PDB entry 8XNK | electron microscopy, 2.78 A resolution | chains A and B of the 4 polymer chains in the assembly

== Chain A ==
Name: Angiotensin-converting enzyme 2
Organism: Homo sapiens
Notes: EC 3.4.17.23, 3.4.17.-
UniProt: Q9BYF1 (ACE2_HUMAN); residue numbers follow UniProt; this construct covers 19-615
Chain sequence (603 residues; numbered 19 to 621; the number before each row is that of its first residue):
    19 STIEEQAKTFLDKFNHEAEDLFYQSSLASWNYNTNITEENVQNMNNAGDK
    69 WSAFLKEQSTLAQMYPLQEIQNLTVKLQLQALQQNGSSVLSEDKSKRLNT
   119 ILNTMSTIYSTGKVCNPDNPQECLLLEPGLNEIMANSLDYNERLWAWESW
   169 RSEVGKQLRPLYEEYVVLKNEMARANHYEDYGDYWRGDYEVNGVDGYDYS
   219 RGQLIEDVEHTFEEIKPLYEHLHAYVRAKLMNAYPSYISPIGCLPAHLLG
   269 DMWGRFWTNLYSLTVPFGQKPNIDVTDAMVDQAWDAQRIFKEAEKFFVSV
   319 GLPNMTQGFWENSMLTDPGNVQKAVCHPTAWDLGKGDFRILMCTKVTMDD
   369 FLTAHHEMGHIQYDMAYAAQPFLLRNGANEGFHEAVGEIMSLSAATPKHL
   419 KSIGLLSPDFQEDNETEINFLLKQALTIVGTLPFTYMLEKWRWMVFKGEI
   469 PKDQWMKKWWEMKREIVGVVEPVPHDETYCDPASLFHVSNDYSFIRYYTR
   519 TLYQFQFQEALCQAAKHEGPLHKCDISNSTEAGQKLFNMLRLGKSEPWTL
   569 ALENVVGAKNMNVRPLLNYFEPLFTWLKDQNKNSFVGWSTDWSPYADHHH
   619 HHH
Disordered / not traced: 615-621
Disulfides: C133-C141, C344-C361, C530-C542
Covalently attached groups: N-acetylglucosamine (NAG) linked to N53, N90, N103, N322, N432, N546
Construct notes: expression tag (616-621)
Bound ions: Zn2+: H374, H378, E402
Swiss-Prot annotation at these positions:
  - region (Interaction with SARS-CoV spike glycoprotein): D30 to Y41, M82 to P84, K353 to R357
  - active site: E375 (Proton acceptor), H505 (Proton donor)
  - binding site (chloride): R169, W477, K481
  - binding site (substrate): R273, H345, P346, Y515
  - binding site (Zn(2+)): H374, H378, E402
  - glycosylation (N-linked (GlcNAc...) asparagine): N53, N90, N103, N322, N432, N546
  - mutagenesis: S19 (S19P: Increases slightly the interaction with RBD domain of SARS-CoV-2 spike protein), Q24 to K26 (Slightly inhibits interaction with SARS-CoV spike glycoprotein), Q24 (Q24T: Increases slightly the interaction with RBD domain of SARS-CoV-2 spike protein), A25 (A25V: Increases slightly the interaction with RBD domain of SARS-CoV-2 spike protein), T27 (T27Y: Increases slightly the interaction with RBD domain of SARS-CoV-2 spike protein. In sACE2.v2.2; increases interaction with RBD domain of SARS-CoV-2 spike protein ...), L29 (L29F: Increases slightly the interaction with RBD domain of SARS-CoV-2 spike protein), K31 (K31D: Abolishes interaction with SARS-CoV spike glycoprotein; K31Y: Increases slightly the interaction with RBD domain of SARS-CoV-2 spike protein), N33 (N33D: Increases slightly the interaction with RBD domain of SARS-CoV-2 spike protein), H34 (H34A: Increases slightly the interaction with RBD domain of SARS-CoV-2 spike protein), E37 (E37A: No effect on interaction with SARS-CoV spike glycoprotein), D38 (D38A: No effect on interaction with SARS-CoV spike glycoprotein), L39 (L39R: Increases slightly the interaction with RBD domain of SARS-CoV-2 spike protein), 48 further mutagenesis entries in UniProt

== Chain B ==
Name: Spike glycoprotein
Organism: Severe acute respiratory syndrome coronavirus 2
UniProt: P0DTC2 (SPIKE_SARS2); numbering as in UniProt; present here: 28-143, 145-1208
Chain sequence (1227 residues; each row starts with the number of its first residue; note: 1 number in that range is skipped by the numbering (no residue carries it; nothing is unmodelled there)):
    19 VNLITRTQSYTNSFTRGVYYPDKVFRSSVLHSTHDLFLPFFSNVTWFHAI
    69 HVSGTNGTKRFDNPALPFNDGVYFASTEKSNIIRGWIFGTTLDSKTQSLL
   119 IVNNATNVVIKVCEFQFCNDPFLDV
   145 YQKNNKSWMESELRVYSSANNCTFEYVSQPFLMDLEGKEGNFKNLREFVF
   195 KNIDGYFKIYSKHTPINLERDLPQGFSALEPLVDLPIGINITRFQTLLAL
   245 HRSYLTPVDSSSGWTAGAAAYYVGYLQPRTFLLKYNENGTITDAVDCALD
   295 PLSETKCTLKSFTVEKGIYQTSNFRVQPTESIVRFPNITNLCPFHEVFNA
   345 TTFASVYAWNRKRISNCVADYSVIYNFAPFFAFKCYGVSPTKLNDLCFTN
   395 VYADSFVIRGNEVSQIAPGQTGNIADYNYKLPDDFTGCVIAWNSNKLDSK
   445 PSGNYNYRYRLLRKSKLKPFERDISTEIYQAGNKPCNGVAGPNCYSPLQS
   495 YGFRPTYGVGHQPYRVVVLSFELLHAPATVCGPKKSTNLVKNKCVNFNFN
   545 GLTGTGVLTESNKKFLPFQQFGRDIADTTDAVRDPQTLEILDITPCSFGG
   595 VSVITPGTNTSNQVAVLYQGVNCTEVPVAIHADQLTPTWRVYSTGSNVFQ
   645 TRAGCLIGAEYVNNSYECDIPIGAGICASYQTQTKSHGSASSVASQSIIA
   695 YTMSLGAENSVAYSNNSIAIPTNFTISVTTEILPVSMTKTSVDCTMYICG
   745 DSTECSNLLLQYGSFCTQLKRALTGIAVEQDKNTQEVFAQVKQIYKTPPI
   795 KYFGGFNFSQILPDPSKPSKRSPIEDLLFNKVTLADAGFIKQYGDCLGDI
   845 AARDLICAQKFNGLTVLPPLLTDEMIAQYTSALLAGTITSGWTFGAGPAL
   895 QIPFPMQMAYRFNGIGVTQNVLYENQKLIANQFNSAIGKIQDSLSSTPSA
   945 LGKLQDVVNHNAQALNTLVKQLSSKFGAISSVLNDILSRLDPPEAEVQID
   995 RLITGRLQSLQTYVTQQLIRAAEIRASANLAATKMSECVLGQSKRVDFCG
  1045 KGYHLMSFPQSAPHGVVFLHVTYVPAQEKNFTTAPAICHDGKAHFPREGV
  1095 FVSNGTHWFVTQRNFYEPQIITTDNTFVSGNCDVVIGIVNNTVYDPLQPE
  1145 LDSFKEELDKYFKNHTSPDVDLGDISGINASVVNIQKEIDRLNEVAKNLN
  1195 ESLIDLQELGKYEQGYIPEAPRDGQAYVRKDGEWVLLSTFLAHHHHHHHH
  1245 HH
Disordered / not traced: 19-25, 67-79, 145-166, 178-186, 245-258, 621-639, 677-688, 828-853, 1140-1246
Disulfides: C291-C301, C336-C361, C379-C432, C391-C525, C480-C488, C538-C590, C617-C649, C662-C671, C738-C760, C743-C749, C1032-C1043, C1082-C1126
Covalently attached groups: N-acetylglucosamine (NAG) linked to N122, N282, N331, N616, N1098, N1134
Construct notes: expression tag (19-27, 1209-1246); variant H52 (Gln in P0DTC2), A83 (Val in P0DTC2), D142 (Gly in P0DTC2), Q146 (His in P0DTC2), L157 (Phe in P0DTC2), E183 (Gln in P0DTC2), E213 (Val in P0DTC2), V252 (Gly in P0DTC2), H339 (Gly in P0DTC2), T346 (Arg in P0DTC2), I368 (Leu in P0DTC2), F371 (Ser in P0DTC2), P373 (Ser in P0DTC2), F375 (Ser in P0DTC2), A376 (Thr in P0DTC2), N405 (Asp in P0DTC2), S408 (Arg in P0DTC2), N417 (Lys in P0DTC2), K440 (Asn in P0DTC2), P445 (Val in P0DTC2), S446 (Gly in P0DTC2), R452 (Leu in P0DTC2), L456 (Phe in P0DTC2), K460 (Asn in P0DTC2), N477 (Ser in P0DTC2), K478 (Thr in P0DTC2), A484 (Glu in P0DTC2), P486 (Phe in P0DTC2), S490 (Phe in P0DTC2), R498 (Gln in P0DTC2), Y501 (Asn in P0DTC2), H505 (Tyr in P0DTC2), G614 (Asp in P0DTC2), Y655 (His in P0DTC2), K679 (Asn in P0DTC2), H681 (Pro in P0DTC2), K764 (Asn in P0DTC2), Y796 (Asp in P0DTC2), H954 (Gln in P0DTC2), K969 (Asn in P0DTC2); engineered mutation G682 (Arg in P0DTC2), S683 (Arg in P0DTC2), S685 (Arg in P0DTC2), P817 (Phe in P0DTC2), P892 (Ala in P0DTC2), P899 (Ala in P0DTC2), P942 (Ala in P0DTC2), P986 (Lys in P0DTC2), P987 (Val in P0DTC2)
Swiss-Prot annotation at these positions:
  - region: N280 to C301 (Putative superantigen), S816 to Y837 (Fusion peptide 1), K835 to F855 (Fusion peptide 2), D1163 to E1202 (Heptad repeat 2)
  - site: R815, S816 (Cleavage)
  - glycosylation: N61 (N-linked (GlcNAc...) (hybrid) asparagine), N74 (N-linked (GlcNAc...) (complex) asparagine), N122 (N-linked (GlcNAc...) (hybrid) asparagine), N149 (N-linked (GlcNAc...) (complex) asparagine), N165 (N-linked (GlcNAc...) (complex) asparagine), N234 (N-linked (GlcNAc...) (high mannose) asparagine), N282 (N-linked (GlcNAc...) (complex) asparagine), T323 (O-linked (GalNAc) threonine), S325 (O-linked (HexNAc...) serine), N331 (N-linked (GlcNAc...) (complex) asparagine), N343 (N-linked (GlcNAc...) (complex) asparagine), N603 (N-linked (GlcNAc...) (hybrid) asparagine), N616 (N-linked (GlcNAc...) (complex) asparagine), N657 (N-linked (GlcNAc...) (complex) asparagine), T676 (O-linked (GlcNAc...) threonine), T678 (O-linked (GlcNAc...) threonine), N709 (N-linked (GlcNAc...) (high mannose) asparagine), N717 (N-linked (GlcNAc...) (hybrid) asparagine), N801 (N-linked (GlcNAc...) (hybrid) asparagine), N1074 (N-linked (GlcNAc...) (hybrid) asparagine) and 5 more in UniProt
  - natural variant: H52 (Q52H: In strain: Omicron/EG.5.1; this construct carries the variant), A67 (A67V: In strain: Eta/B.1.525, Omicron/BA.1), H69 to V70 (deletion: In strain: Alpha/B.1.1.7, Eta/B.1.525 and 5 more), G75 (G75V: In strain: Lambda/C.37), T76 (T76I: In strain: Lambda/C.37), D80 (D80A: In strain: Beta/B.1.351), A83 (V83A: In strain: Omicron/XBB.1.5, Omicron/EG.5.1; this construct carries the variant), T95 (T95I: In strain: Iota/B.1.526, Mu/B.1.621 and 2 more), R102 (R102I: In strain: A23.1), D138 (D138Y: In strain: Gamma/P.1), D142 to Y145 (sequence variant, change not given here; In strain: Omicron/BA.1; this construct carries the variant), D142 (G142D: In strain: Kappa/B.1.617.1, Omicron/BA.2 and 7 more; this construct carries the variant), 67 further natural variant entries in UniProt
  - mutagenesis: H69 to V70 (Increased incorporation of cleaved spike into virions), N121 (N121Q: Partial loss of biliverdin affinity), R190 (R190K: Partial loss of biliverdin affinity), N234 (N234Q: Increased resistance to neutralizing antibodies), N331 (N331Q: Reduced viral infectivity), N343 (N343Q: Reduced viral infectivity), Y453 (Y453F: Decreased HLA binding to NF9 epitope. Increased binding affinity to human ACE2), A475 (A475V: Increased resistance to neutralizing antibodies), V483 (V483A: Increased resistance to neutralizing antibodies), Q493 (Q493N: Reduced host ACE2-binding affinity in vitro; Q493Y: Reduced host ACE2-binding affinity in vitro), H519 (H519P: Increased resistance to human covalescent sera neutralization), S673 (S673A: No effect on O-glycosylation by host GALNT1), 4 further mutagenesis entries in UniProt

== How chain A and chain B interact ==
Residue-residue contacts (30):
  S19(A) - N477(B)  hydrogen bond (backbone-side chain)
  Q24(A) - A475(B)
  Q24(A) - N477(B)
  Q24(A) - N487(B)  hydrogen bond
  T27(A) - L456(B)
  T27(A) - Y489(B)
  F28(A) - Y489(B)
  K31(A) - S490(B)  hydrogen bond
  K31(A) - L492(B)
  K31(A) - Q493(B)  hydrogen bond
  H34(A) - Y453(B)  hydrogen bond
  H34(A) - L455(B)
  H34(A) - Q493(B)
  H34(A) - S494(B)  hydrogen bond (side chain-backbone)
  E35(A) - Q493(B)
  D38(A) - Y449(B)  hydrogen bond
  Y41(A) - T500(B)  hydrogen bond
  Y41(A) - Y501(B)
  Q42(A) - Y449(B)  hydrogen bond
  Q42(A) - R498(B)  hydrogen bond
  M82(A) - N487(B)
  Y83(A) - N487(B)  hydrogen bond
  Y83(A) - Y489(B)  hydrogen bond
  N330(A) - T500(B)
  K353(A) - Y501(B)
  K353(A) - G502(B)  hydrogen bond (backbone-backbone)
  K353(A) - H505(B)
  G354(A) - G502(B)
  D355(A) - T500(B)
  R357(A) - T500(B)
Other interface residues (no listed pair), chain A (18 interface residues in all): L45
Other interface residues (no listed pair), chain B (19 interface residues in all): G476, K478

== Overview ==
The interface between chain A and chain B involves 18 residues on one side and 19 on the other, with 13
hydrogen bonds. Polar pairs include S19(A)-N477(B), Q24(A)-N487(B) and K31(A)-S490(B). N-acetylglucosamine is
covalently linked to N53(A), N90(A), N103(A), N322(A), N432(A) and N546(A).
Chain A is Angiotensin-converting enzyme 2 (Homo sapiens) and chain B is Spike glycoprotein (Severe acute
respiratory syndrome coronavirus 2); the structure, Cryo-EM structure of SARS-CoV-2 Omicron HV.1 spike
protein(6P) in complex with human ACE2, was determined by electron microscopy (same publication as 8WP8, 8XN2,
8XN3, 8XN5, 8XNF, 8Y16 and 8Y18).
